PDB entry 6RZT | electron microscopy, 14.70 A resolution (very low resolution: no residue pairs are listed; an interface is given only as per-side residue counts) | chains C and L of the 12 polymer chains in the assembly

[Chain C (and L)]
Protein: Putative mitochondrial dynamin protein
From: Chaetomium thermophilum
Notes: chain L of this document is another copy of the same molecule, construct and numbering; everything in this record applies to it too
UniProt: G0SGC7 (G0SGC7_CHATD); numbering as in UniProt (aligned over 219-913)
Chain sequence (695 residues; numbered 219 to 913; the number before each row is that of its first residue):
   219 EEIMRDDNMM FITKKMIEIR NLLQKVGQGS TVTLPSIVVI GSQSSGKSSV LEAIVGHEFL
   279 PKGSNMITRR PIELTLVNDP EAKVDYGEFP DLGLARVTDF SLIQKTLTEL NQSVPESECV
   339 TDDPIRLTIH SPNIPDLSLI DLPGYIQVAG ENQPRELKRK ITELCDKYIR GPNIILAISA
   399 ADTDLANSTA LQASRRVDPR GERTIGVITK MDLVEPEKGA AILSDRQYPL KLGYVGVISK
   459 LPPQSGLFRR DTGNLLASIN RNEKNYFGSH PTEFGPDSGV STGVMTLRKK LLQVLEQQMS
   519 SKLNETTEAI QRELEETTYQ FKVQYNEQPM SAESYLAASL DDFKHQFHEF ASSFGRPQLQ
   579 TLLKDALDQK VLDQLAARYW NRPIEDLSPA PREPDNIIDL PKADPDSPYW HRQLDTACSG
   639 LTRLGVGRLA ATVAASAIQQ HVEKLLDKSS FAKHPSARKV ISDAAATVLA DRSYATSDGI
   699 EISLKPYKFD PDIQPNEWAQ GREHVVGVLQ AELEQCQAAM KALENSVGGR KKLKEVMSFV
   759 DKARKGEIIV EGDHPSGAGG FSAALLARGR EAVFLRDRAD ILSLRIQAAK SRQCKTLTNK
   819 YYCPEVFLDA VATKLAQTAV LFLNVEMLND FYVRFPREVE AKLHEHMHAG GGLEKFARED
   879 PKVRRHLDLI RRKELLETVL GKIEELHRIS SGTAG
Not modelled in the structure: 219-223, 333-338, 365-374, 459-470, 911-913
Cystine bridges: Cys812-Cys821
Swiss-Prot annotation at these positions:
  - region: Gly259 to Ser266 (G1 motif), Ile285 to Arg287 (G2 motif), Asp359 to Gly362 (G3 motif), Thr427 to Asp430 (G4 motif), Ile456 to Leu459 (G5 motif)
  - binding site (GTP): Ser262, Gly264, Lys265, Ser266, Ser267, Gly281, Lys428, Asp430, Ser457
  - binding site (Mg(2+)): Ser266, Thr286, Asp359
Reported in the primary citation:
  - self-association interface (contacts with another copy of this molecule): Phe779
  - mutagenesis - Y537A, D559A, K562A, R646A: unchanged binding to liposome
  - mutagenesis - Y537A, D559A, K562A, R646A: unchanged catalytic activity on liposome

[Chain C / chain L interface]
At this resolution (15 A) residue pairs are not listed: 13 residues of chain C and 14 of chain L lie at the interface.

[In short]
13 residues of chain C and 14 residues of chain L are in contact. Curated annotation (UniProt) lists 9
GTP-binding residues and 3 Mg2+-binding residues on chain C. From the paper: Y537A, D559A and K562A of chain
C, among others, leave binding to liposome unchanged; a self-association interface involving Phe779(C).
Chain C and chain L are both Putative mitochondrial dynamin protein (Chaetomium thermophilum); the structure,
Structure of s-Mgm1 decorating the outer surface of tubulated lipid membranes, was determined by electron
microscopy together with 6RZU, 6RZV, 6RZW and 6QL4 from the same study.
